PDB entry 5OJQ | electron microscopy, 3.70 A resolution | chains L and M of the 54 polymer chains in the assembly

# Chain L (and M)
Molecule: Haemolysin co-regulated protein
From: Vibrio cholerae
Notes: chain M of this document is another copy of the same molecule, construct and numbering; everything in this record applies to it too
UniProt: P72350 (P72350_VIBCL); residue numbers follow UniProt; this construct covers 2-171
Amino-acid sequence (170 residues; numbered 2 to 171; the number before each row is that of its first residue):
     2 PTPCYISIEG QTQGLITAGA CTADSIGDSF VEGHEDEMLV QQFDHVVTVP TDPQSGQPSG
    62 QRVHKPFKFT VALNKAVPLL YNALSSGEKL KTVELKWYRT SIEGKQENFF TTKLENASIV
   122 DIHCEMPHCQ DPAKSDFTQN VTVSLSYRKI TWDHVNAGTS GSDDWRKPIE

# Interface between chain L and chain M
Contacting residue pairs - 17 pairs, chain L then chain M:
  S60(L) - P2(M)
  G61(L) - T3(M)
  Q62(L) - T3(M)
  Q62(L) - Q107(M)
  K90(L) - D29(M)  salt bridge
  W166(L) - S30(M)  hydrogen bond (side chain-backbone)
  W166(L) - V32(M)
  W166(L) - L40(M)  hydrophobic
  R167(L) - F31(M)
  R167(L) - V32(M)
  R167(L) - E33(M)  hydrogen bond (backbone-backbone)
  K168(L) - E33(M)
  P169(L) - V32(M)
  I170(L) - K106(M)
  I170(L) - Q107(M)  hydrogen bond (backbone-backbone)
  E171(L) - K106(M)
  E171(L) - Q107(M)
Interface residues without a listed pair, chain L (12 interface residues in all): P59, R149
Interface residues without a listed pair, chain M (12 interface residues in all): T101, G105

# In short
The chain L/chain M interface involves 12 residues from each chain, with 3 hydrogen bonds and 1 salt bridge.
Polar contacts include K90(L)-D29(M), W166(L)-S30(M) and R167(L)-E33(M).
Both chains are Haemolysin co-regulated protein (Vibrio cholerae). Entry 5OJQ (The modeled structure of of
wild type extended type VI secretion system sheath/tube complex in vibrio ...) was determined by electron
microscopy, deposited together with 5MXN and 5MYU.
